8F39 - chains Z and 6 of the 27 polymer chains in the assembly; structure by electron microscopy, 3.50 A resolution.

# Chain Z
Name: ATP synthase subunit 4, mitochondrial
Organism: Saccharomyces cerevisiae
Reference sequence: P05626 (ATPF_YEAST); residues 53-207 here correspond to UniProt positions 88-242 (UniProt number = residue number + 35)
Chain sequence (155 residues; row label = number of the first residue in the row):
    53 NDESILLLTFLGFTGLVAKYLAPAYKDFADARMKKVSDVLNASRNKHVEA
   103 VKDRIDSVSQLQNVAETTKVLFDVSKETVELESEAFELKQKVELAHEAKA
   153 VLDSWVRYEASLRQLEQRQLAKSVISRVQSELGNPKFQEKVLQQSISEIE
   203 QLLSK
UniProt features mapped onto this chain:
  - modified residue: Ser109 (Phosphoserine)

# Chain 6
Name: ATP synthase subunit H, mitochondrial
Organism: Saccharomyces cerevisiae
Reference sequence: Q12349 (ATP14_YEAST); residues 4-92 here correspond to UniProt positions 36-124 (UniProt number = residue number + 32)
Chain sequence (89 residues; row label = number of the first residue in the row):
     4 QDLYLRELKDTKLAPSTLQDAEGNVKPWNPPQKPNLPELELQGPEALKAY
    54 TEQNVETAHVAKESEEGESEPIEEDWLVLDDAEETKESH

# Interface between chain Z and chain 6
Contacting residue pairs - 43 pairs, chain Z then chain 6:
  Glu132(Z) - Glu69(6)
  Phe138(Z) - Ala64(6)  hydrophobic
  Phe138(Z) - Lys65(6)
  Glu139(Z) - Ala64(6)
  Gln142(Z) - His62(6)
  Gln142(Z) - Val63(6)
  Gln142(Z) - Ala64(6)  hydrogen bond (side chain-backbone)
  Leu146(Z) - Glu59(6)
  Leu146(Z) - Ala61(6)  hydrophobic
  Glu149(Z) - Gln56(6)
  Val153(Z) - Lys51(6)
  Val153(Z) - Asn57(6)
  Val153(Z) - Glu59(6)
  Ser156(Z) - Lys51(6)
  Trp157(Z) - Pro47(6)
  Tyr160(Z) - Leu39(6)
  Tyr160(Z) - Glu43(6)  hydrogen bond (side chain-backbone)
  Tyr160(Z) - Leu44(6)  hydrogen bond (side chain-backbone)
  Tyr160(Z) - Pro47(6)
  Leu164(Z) - Leu39(6)  hydrophobic
  Leu164(Z) - Glu43(6)
  Leu167(Z) - Glu43(6)
  Gln171(Z) - Leu21(6)
  Gln171(Z) - Trp31(6)
  Gln171(Z) - Gln35(6)
  Leu172(Z) - Pro18(6)  hydrophobic
  Ser175(Z) - Ala17(6)
  Ser175(Z) - Pro30(6)
  Ser178(Z) - Pro30(6)
  Arg179(Z) - Asp13(6)
  Arg179(Z) - Thr14(6)
  Arg179(Z) - Ala17(6)
  Arg179(Z) - Pro18(6)
  Ser182(Z) - Asp13(6)
  Glu183(Z) - Arg9(6)  salt bridge
  Glu183(Z) - Asp13(6)
  Asn186(Z) - Arg9(6)
  Lys188(Z) - Arg9(6)
  Glu191(Z) - Asp5(6)
  Lys192(Z) - Leu6(6)
  Gln195(Z) - Gln4(6)
  Gln195(Z) - Asp5(6)
  Gln195(Z) - Leu6(6)
Interface residues without a listed pair, chain Z (25 interface residues in all): Arg159
Interface residues without a listed pair, chain 6 (28 interface residues in all): Thr60, Ser67

# Overview
25 residues of chain Z and 28 residues of chain 6 are in contact; the contacts include 3 hydrogen bonds and 1
salt bridge. Among the polar pairs are Glu183(Z)-Arg9(6), Gln142(Z)-Ala64(6) and Tyr160(Z)-Glu43(6).
Chain Z is ATP synthase subunit 4, mitochondrial and chain 6 is ATP synthase subunit H, mitochondrial, both
from Saccharomyces cerevisiae; the structure, Yeast ATP synthase in conformation-2, at pH 6, was determined by
electron microscopy together with 8F29, 8FKJ and 8FL8 from the same study.
